PDB entry 1FZ6 | X-ray diffraction, 2.05 A resolution | chains B and D of the 6 polymer chains in the assembly

Chain B:
Molecule: Methane monooxygenase component A, alpha chain
From: Methylococcus capsulatus
Notes: EC 1.14.13.25
UniProt: P22869 (MEMA_METCA); residues 1-527 here = UniProt positions 1-527
Sequence (527 residues; numbered 1 to 527; the number before each row is that of its first residue):
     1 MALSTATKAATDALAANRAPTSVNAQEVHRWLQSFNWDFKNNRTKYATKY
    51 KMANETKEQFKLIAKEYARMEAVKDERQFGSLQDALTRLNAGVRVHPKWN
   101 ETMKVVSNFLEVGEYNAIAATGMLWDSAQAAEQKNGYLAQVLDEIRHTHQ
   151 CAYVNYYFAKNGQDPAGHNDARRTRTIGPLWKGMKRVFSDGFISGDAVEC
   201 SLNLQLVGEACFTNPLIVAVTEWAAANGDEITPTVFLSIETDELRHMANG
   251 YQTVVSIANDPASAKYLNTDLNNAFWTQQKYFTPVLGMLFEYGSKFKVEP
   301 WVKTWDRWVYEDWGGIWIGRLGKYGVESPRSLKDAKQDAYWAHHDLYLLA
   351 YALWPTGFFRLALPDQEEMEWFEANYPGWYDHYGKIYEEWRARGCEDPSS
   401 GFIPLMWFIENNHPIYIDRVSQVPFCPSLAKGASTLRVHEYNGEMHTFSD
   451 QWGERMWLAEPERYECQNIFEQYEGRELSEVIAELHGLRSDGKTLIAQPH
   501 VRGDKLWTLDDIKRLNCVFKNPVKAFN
Not modelled in the structure: 1-17
Curated features (UniProtKB/Swiss-Prot):
  - active site: Cys151
  - binding site (Fe cation): Glu114, Glu144, His147, Glu209, Glu243, His246
Metal / ion sites: Fe ion site 1: Glu114, Glu144, His147 (together with methanol); Fe ion site 2: Glu144, Glu209, Glu243, His246 (together with methanol); Ca2+: Asp334, Gln337, Asp338

Chain D:
Molecule: Methane monooxygenase component A, beta chain
From: Methylococcus capsulatus
Notes: EC 1.14.13.25
UniProt: P18798 (MEMB_METCA); numbering as in UniProt (aligned over 1-389)
Sequence (389 residues; numbered 1 to 389; the number before each row is that of its first residue):
     1 MSMLGERRRGLTDPEMAAVILKALPEAPLDGNNKMGYFVTPRWKRLTEYE
    51 ALTVYAQPNADWIAGGLDWGDWTQKFHGGRPSWGNETTELRTVDWFKHRD
   101 PLRRWHAPYVKDKAEEWRYTDRFLQGYSADGQIRAMNPTWRDEFINRYWG
   151 AFLFNEYGLFNAHSQGAREALSDVTRVSLAFWGFDKIDIAQMIQLERGFL
   201 AKIVPGFDESTAVPKAEWTNGEVYKSARLAVEGLWQEVFDWNESAFSVHA
   251 VYDALFGQFVRREFFQRLAPRFGDNLTPFFINQAQTYFQIAKQGVQDLYY
   301 NCLGDDPEFSDYNRTVMRNWTGKWLEPTIAALRDFMGLFAKLPAGTTDKE
   351 EITASLYRVVDDWIEDYASRIDFKADRDQIVKAVLAGLK
Not modelled in the structure: 1
Differences from the reference sequence: conflict Arg370 (Ala in P18798)

Interface between chain B and chain D:
Contacting residue pairs (238; chain B residue first):
  Arg18(B) with Ser128(D); Ala129(D), hydrogen bond (side chain-backbone)
  Ala19(B) with Ser128(D), hydrogen bond (backbone-side chain); Ala129(D)
  Pro20(B) with Gln125(D); Ser128(D)
  Thr21(B) with Leu124(D); Gln125(D), hydrogen bond (backbone-backbone); Ser128(D), hydrogen bond (backbone-side chain); Phe199(D); Lys202(D)
  Ser22(B) with Asp121(D), hydrogen bond; Leu124(D); Lys202(D), hydrogen bond (backbone-side chain)
  Val23(B) with Trp117(D); Leu195(D), hydrophobic; Gly198(D); Phe199(D), hydrophobic
  Glu27(B) with Lys202(D), salt bridge
  Val28(B) with Gln191(D); Gln194(D); Leu195(D), hydrophobic
  Trp31(B) with Gln194(D); Glu209(D), hydrogen bond; Ser210(D); Thr211(D)
  Leu32(B) with Gln191(D)
  Ser34(B) with Phe154(D); Thr211(D), hydrogen bond; Lys215(D), hydrogen bond (backbone-side chain)
  Phe35(B) with Phe154(D); Tyr157(D)
  Asn36(B) with Tyr157(D); Lys215(D); Trp235(D)
  Trp37(B) with Phe154(D); Tyr157(D), hydrophobic; Gly158(D); Trp218(D); Thr219(D); Arg228(D); Glu232(D), hydrogen bond
  Phe39(B) with Glu232(D); Trp235(D), hydrophobic; Gln236(D)
  Asn41(B) with Gln236(D); Glu237(D)
  Asn42(B) with Trp235(D); Gln236(D), hydrogen bond
  Arg43(B) with Gln236(D), hydrogen bond (side chain-backbone); Phe239(D)
  Lys45(B) with Gln165(D), hydrogen bond; Trp235(D), hydrogen bond (side chain-backbone); Gln236(D); Val238(D), hydrogen bond (side chain-backbone); Phe239(D)
  Tyr46(B) with Arg80(D); Gln165(D); Arg168(D); Glu169(D), hydrogen bond
  Ile63(B) with Trp117(D), hydrophobic; Gln191(D)
  Ala64(B) with Lys113(D); Phe184(D), hydrophobic; Asp188(D); Gln191(D), hydrogen bond (backbone-side chain)
  Lys65(B) with Lys113(D); Trp117(D); Asp188(D), salt bridge; Met192(D); Gln283(D), hydrogen bond; Tyr287(D), hydrogen bond
  Glu66(B) with Trp117(D), hydrogen bond
  Tyr67(B) with His106(D), hydrogen bond; Phe184(D), hydrophobic
  Ala68(B) with Val110(D); Lys113(D); Ala114(D)
  Arg69(B) with Ala114(D); Trp117(D)
  Ala72(B) with Val110(D); Ala114(D), hydrophobic
  Asp75(B) with Ala107(D); Val110(D)
  Phe79(B) with Trp105(D), hydrophobic
  Val93(B) with Leu24(D)
  Arg94(B) with Leu11(D); Ile20(D); Leu21(D)
  Val95(B) with Ile20(D); Leu24(D)
  His96(B) with Ile20(D); Ala23(D)
  Pro97(B) with Ala23(D)
  Glu111(B) with Ala56(D)
  Val112(B) with Pro58(D), hydrophobic
  Tyr115(B) with Ala56(D), hydrophobic; Gln57(D), hydrogen bond; Trp83(D), hydrophobic; Ser172(D), hydrogen bond (side chain-backbone); Asp173(D), hydrogen bond (side chain-backbone); Arg176(D), hydrogen bond
  Asn116(B) with Pro58(D); Trp83(D)
  Ile118(B) with Ala167(D)
  Ala119(B) with Trp83(D), hydrophobic; Ala167(D); Arg168(D); Arg176(D)
  Gly122(B) with Ser164(D)
  Met123(B) with Arg168(D), hydrogen bond
  Trp125(B) with Phe160(D), hydrophobic; Asn161(D); His163(D); Ser164(D); Ala167(D), hydrophobic
  Asp126(B) with Ser164(D), hydrogen bond; Gln165(D)
  Ala131(B) with Tyr157(D)
  Lys134(B) with Asn161(D)
  Leu138(B) with Phe160(D), hydrophobic; Phe184(D), hydrophobic
  Leu142(B) with His106(D), hydrogen bond (backbone-side chain); Phe181(D), hydrophobic; Phe184(D), hydrophobic
  Ile145(B) with His106(D); Ala180(D), hydrophobic
  Arg146(B) with His106(D)
  His149(B) with Leu52(D); Thr53(D), hydrogen bond; Trp105(D); His106(D), hydrogen bond (side chain-backbone)
  Ala152(B) with Met35(D); Leu52(D)
  Tyr153(B) with Glu48(D); Leu52(D)
  Tyr156(B) with Met35(D), hydrophobic; Glu48(D); Leu52(D), hydrophobic
  Ala159(B) with Asn33(D); Met35(D), hydrophobic
  Lys160(B) with Asn33(D), hydrogen bond (backbone-side chain)
  Gln163(B) with Leu24(D); Pro25(D); Pro28(D); Leu29(D), hydrogen bond (backbone-backbone)
  Asp164(B) with Leu29(D)
  Pro165(B) with Asp30(D); Asn32(D); Asn33(D)
  Ala166(B) with Asp30(D)
  His168(B) with Met35(D)
  Asn169(B) with Asn32(D), hydrogen bond (side chain-backbone); Lys34(D); Met35(D); Gly36(D), hydrogen bond (backbone-backbone); Tyr37(D); Phe38(D)
  Asp170(B) with Tyr37(D), hydrogen bond; Phe38(D)
  Arg172(B) with Ala51(D), hydrogen bond (side chain-backbone); Leu52(D), hydrogen bond (side chain-backbone); Thr53(D); Val54(D), hydrogen bond (side chain-backbone); Tyr55(D); Ala56(D)
  Arg173(B) with Tyr37(D), hydrogen bond; Phe38(D)
  Arg175(B) with Ala56(D); Pro58(D)
  Thr176(B) with Asp68(D); Trp69(D), hydrogen bond (backbone-side chain)
  Trp181(B) with Pro58(D), hydrophobic; Asp68(D), hydrogen bond
  Lys182(B) with Trp69(D), hydrogen bond (side chain-backbone); Thr73(D)
  Lys185(B) with Asp68(D), salt bridge; Thr73(D)
  Arg186(B) with Thr73(D), hydrogen bond (backbone-side chain); Gln74(D), hydrogen bond
  Ser189(B) with Pro58(D)
  Asp190(B) with Trp72(D); Thr73(D), hydrogen bond; Gln74(D); Ser82(D), hydrogen bond
  Gly191(B) with Gln74(D)
  Ile193(B) with Phe76(D); Ser82(D); Trp83(D); Arg168(D), hydrogen bond (backbone-side chain)
  Ser194(B) with Gln74(D), hydrogen bond (backbone-side chain); Lys75(D); Phe76(D); Ser82(D), hydrogen bond
  Gly195(B) with Phe76(D)
  Glu199(B) with Gln74(D)
  Glu222(B) with Arg7(D), salt bridge
  Ala225(B) with Arg9(D); Gly10(D), hydrogen bond (backbone-backbone)
  Ala226(B) with Gly10(D); Met16(D)
  Asn227(B) with Ile20(D)
  Gly228(B) with Gly10(D); Leu11(D); Ile20(D)
  Glu230(B) with Arg9(D), salt bridge; Leu11(D)
  Phe296(B) with Met16(D), hydrophobic; Val19(D), hydrophobic
  Arg360(B) with Leu29(D)
  Gln422(B) with Thr73(D)
  Glu460(B) with His77(D), salt bridge
  Glu462(B) with Lys75(D); His77(D); Gly78(D), hydrogen bond (side chain-backbone); Gly79(D)
  Arg463(B) with Thr73(D); Gln74(D); Lys75(D), hydrogen bond (side chain-backbone); Phe76(D); His77(D), hydrogen bond
  Tyr464(B) with Thr73(D); Gln74(D)
  Glu465(B) with Lys75(D), salt bridge
  Cys466(B) with Asp71(D); Trp72(D); Thr73(D)
  Gln467(B) with Trp69(D); Gly70(D); Asp71(D), hydrogen bond (side chain-backbone)
  Ile469(B) with Trp69(D), hydrophobic
  Gln472(B) with Trp69(D)
  Tyr473(B) with Trp69(D), hydrogen bond
  Arg489(B) with Leu29(D), hydrogen bond (side chain-backbone); Asp30(D)
  Ser490(B) with Asp30(D), hydrogen bond; Asn32(D)
  Gly503(B) with Leu29(D)
Other interface residues (no listed pair), chain B (115 interface residues in all): Ala25, Asp38, Leu62, Glu71, Leu89, Asn135, Thr148, Gly162, Asn203, Lys295, Val420, Asn468, Leu485, Arg502
Other interface residues (no listed pair), chain D (113 interface residues in all): Arg8, Ala27, Leu67, Pro81, Tyr109, Lys111, Glu116, Arg118, Thr120, Gly131, Arg134, Leu153, Val177, Ile187, Ala190, Val231

Overview:
Chain B and chain D form an interface of 115 and 113 residues respectively, with 57 hydrogen bonds and 7 salt
bridges. Polar contacts include Glu27(B)-Lys202(D), Lys65(B)-Asp188(D) and Lys185(B)-Asp68(D). UniProt lists
active-site residue Cys151(B) and 6 Fe cation-binding residues on chain B.
Chain B is Methane monooxygenase component A, alpha chain and chain D is Methane monooxygenase component A,
beta chain, both from Methylococcus capsulatus; the structure, Methane monooxygenase hydroxylase, form II
soaked in 1 M methanol, was determined by X-ray diffraction together with 1FZ7 from the same study.
